Entry 1Q7E (X-ray diffraction, 1.60 A resolution); this record covers chain A.

Chain A:
Molecule: Hypothetical protein yfdW
Organism: Escherichia coli
UniProt: P69902 (FCTA_ECOLI); residues 4-418 here correspond to UniProt positions 2-416 (UniProt number = residue number - 2)
Chain sequence (428 residues; numbered 1 to 428; the number before each row is that of its first residue):
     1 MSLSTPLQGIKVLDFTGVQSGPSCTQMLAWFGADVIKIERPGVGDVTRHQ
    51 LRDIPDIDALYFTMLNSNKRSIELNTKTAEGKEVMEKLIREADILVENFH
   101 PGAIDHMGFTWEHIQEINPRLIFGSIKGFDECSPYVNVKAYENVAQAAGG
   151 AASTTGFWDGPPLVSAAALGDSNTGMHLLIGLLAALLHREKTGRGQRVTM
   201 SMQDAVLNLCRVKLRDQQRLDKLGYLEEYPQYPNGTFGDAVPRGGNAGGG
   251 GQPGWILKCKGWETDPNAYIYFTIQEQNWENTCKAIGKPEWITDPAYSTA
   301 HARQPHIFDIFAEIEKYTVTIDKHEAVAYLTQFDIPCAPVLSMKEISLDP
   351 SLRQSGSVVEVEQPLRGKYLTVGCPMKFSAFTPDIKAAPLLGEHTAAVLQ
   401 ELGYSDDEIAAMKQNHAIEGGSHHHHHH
Disordered / not traced: 1-2, 102-108, 420-428
Modified residues: Mse27, Mse64, Mse85, Mse176, Mse200, Mse202, Mse343, Mse376, Mse412 (selenomethionine; parent Met)
Construct notes: insertion (2-3); modified residue (27, 64, 85, 176, 200, 202, 343, 376, 412); expression tag (419-428)
Small-molecule neighbours:
  - methionine (MET), molecule 1: S20, N98, F99, H100, P101, I126, K127, G128, V138, K139, A140, Mse202
  - methionine (MET), molecule 2: W255, L257, F308, F311, A312, E315
Swiss-Prot annotation at these positions:
  - active site: D171 (Nucleophile)
  - binding site (CoA): Q19, S20, R40, L74 to K77, N98 to H100, H106, K139 to E142, Q275 to Q277
  - binding site (substrate): G250 to Q252

Summary:
Bound to chain A: methionine. UniProt lists active-site residue D171, 18 CoA-binding residues and 3
substrate-binding residues.
Chain A is Hypothetical protein yfdW (Escherichia coli); the structure, Crystal Structure of YfdW protein from
E. coli, was determined by X-ray diffraction together with 1PQY and 1Q6Y from the same study.
